PDB entry 7HP5 | X-ray diffraction, 2.00 A resolution | chains A and B

Chain A:
Protein: Serine protease subunit NS2B
Source organism: Zika virus
UniProt: Q32ZE1 (POLG_ZIKV); residues 46-89 here correspond to UniProt positions 1414-1457 (UniProt number = residue number + 1368)
Amino-acid sequence (46 residues; numbered 44 to 89; the number before each row is that of its first residue):
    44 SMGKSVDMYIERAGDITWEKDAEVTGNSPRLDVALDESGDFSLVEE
Not modelled in the structure: 44-49, 89
Construct notes: expression tag (44-45)

Chain B:
Protein: Serine protease NS3
Source organism: Zika virus
Notes: EC 3.4.21.91, 3.6.1.15, 3.6.4.13
UniProt: Q32ZE1 (POLG_ZIKV); residues 11-177 here correspond to UniProt positions 1509-1675 (UniProt number = residue number + 1498)
Amino-acid sequence (168 residues; each row starts with the number of its first residue):
    10 MKEVKKGETTDGVYRVMTRRLLGSTQVGVGVMQEGVFHTMWHVTKGAALR
    60 SGEGRLDPYWGDVKQDLVSYCGPWKLDAAWDGLSEVQLLAVPPGERAKNI
   110 QTLPGIFKTKDGDIGAVALDYPAGTSGSPILDKCGRVIGLYGNGVVIKNG
   160 SYVSAITQGKREEETPVE
Not modelled in the structure: 10-15, 172-177
Disulfides: Cys143 forms a disulfide with the same residue of a neighbouring copy of this chain
Construct notes: initiating methionine (10); conflict Lys107 (Arg1605 in Q32ZE1)
Residues lining bound ligands: A1BHA (4-methoxy-2-(piperazin-1-yl)-6-{[(pyrimidin-5-yl)oxy]methyl}pyrimidine): His51, Asp75, Asp129, Tyr130, Pro131, Ala132, Ser135, Gly151, Asn152, Gly153, Val154, Tyr161
Swiss-Prot annotation at these positions:
  - active site (Charge relay system): His51, Asp75, Ser135

Interface between chain A and chain B:
Residue-residue contacts - 89 pairs, chain A then chain B:
  Met51(A) - Met26(B)
  Met51(A) - Val52(B)
  Met51(A) - Thr53(B)
  Met51(A) - Leu58(B)
  Met51(A) - Arg59(B)  hydrogen bond (backbone-backbone)
  Tyr52(A) - Val25(B)
  Tyr52(A) - Met26(B)  hydrogen bond (backbone-backbone)
  Tyr52(A) - Arg28(B)
  Tyr52(A) - Ser33(B)  hydrogen bond
  Tyr52(A) - Arg59(B)
  Ile53(A) - Tyr23(B)  hydrophobic
  Ile53(A) - Arg24(B)
  Ile53(A) - Met41(B)  hydrophobic
  Ile53(A) - Phe46(B)  hydrophobic
  Ile53(A) - Arg59(B)  hydrogen bond (backbone-backbone)
  Ile53(A) - Ser60(B)
  Ile53(A) - Leu65(B)  hydrophobic
  Glu54(A) - Tyr23(B)
  Glu54(A) - Arg24(B)  hydrogen bond (backbone-backbone)
  Arg55(A) - Glu17(B)
  Arg55(A) - Thr19(B)
  Arg55(A) - Asp20(B)  hydrogen bond (side chain-backbone)
  Arg55(A) - Gly21(B)
  Arg55(A) - Val22(B)
  Arg55(A) - Tyr23(B)
  Ala56(A) - Val22(B)  hydrogen bond (backbone-backbone)
  Ala56(A) - Arg24(B)
  Ala56(A) - Val100(B)  hydrophobic
  Ala56(A) - Ala106(B)
  Gly57(A) - Gly21(B)
  Gly57(A) - Val22(B)  hydrogen bond (backbone-backbone)
  Asp58(A) - Leu98(B)
  Ile59(A) - Gly21(B)
  Ile59(A) - Val40(B)  hydrophobic
  Ile59(A) - Leu98(B)  hydrophobic
  Ile59(A) - Leu140(B)  hydrophobic
  Ile59(A) - Gly144(B)
  Ile59(A) - Val146(B)  hydrophobic
  Thr60(A) - Asn108(B)  hydrogen bond (backbone-side chain)
  Thr60(A) - Leu140(B)
  Trp61(A) - Glu94(B)
  Trp61(A) - Val95(B)
  Trp61(A) - Gln96(B)
  Trp61(A) - Gln110(B)
  Trp61(A) - Leu140(B)
  Trp61(A) - Asp141(B)
  Trp61(A) - Lys142(B)
  Glu62(A) - Gln96(B)  hydrogen bond (backbone-side chain)
  Glu62(A) - Asn108(B)
  Ala65(A) - Gln96(B)
  Ala65(A) - Asn108(B)
  Glu66(A) - Ile109(B)
  Glu66(A) - Gln110(B)  hydrogen bond (backbone-backbone)
  Val67(A) - Glu94(B)
  Val67(A) - Gln110(B)
  Thr68(A) - Ile109(B)
  Thr68(A) - Gln110(B)  hydrogen bond (backbone-backbone)
  Thr68(A) - Thr111(B)  hydrogen bond (backbone-side chain)
  Thr68(A) - Leu128(B)
  Gly69(A) - Thr111(B)
  Gly69(A) - Ala127(B)
  Asn70(A) - Leu112(B)
  Asn70(A) - Ala127(B)
  Ser71(A) - Leu112(B)  hydrogen bond (side chain-backbone)
  Ser71(A) - Gly114(B)
  Pro72(A) - Gly114(B)
  Pro72(A) - Ile115(B)  hydrogen bond (backbone-backbone)
  Arg73(A) - Ile115(B)
  Leu74(A) - Ile115(B)  hydrogen bond (backbone-backbone)
  Leu74(A) - Phe116(B)
  Leu74(A) - Lys117(B)  hydrogen bond (backbone-backbone)
  Leu74(A) - Ile156(B)  hydrophobic
  Asp75(A) - Lys117(B)
  Val76(A) - Phe116(B)  hydrophobic
  Val76(A) - Lys117(B)  hydrogen bond (backbone-backbone)
  Val76(A) - Thr118(B)
  Asp79(A) - Lys73(B)
  Ser81(A) - Val72(B)
  Gly82(A) - Val72(B)
  Gly82(A) - Lys73(B)
  Gly82(A) - Asn152(B)  hydrogen bond (backbone-side chain)
  Phe84(A) - Phe116(B)  hydrophobic
  Phe84(A) - Ile123(B)  hydrophobic
  Phe84(A) - Asn152(B)
  Phe84(A) - Gly153(B)
  Phe84(A) - Ala164(B)  hydrophobic
  Leu86(A) - Val154(B)  hydrophobic
  Leu86(A) - Val155(B)
  Leu86(A) - Ile156(B)  hydrophobic
Interface residues without a listed pair, chain A (33 interface residues in all): Asp50, Leu78, Glu80, Ser85
Interface residues without a listed pair, chain B (58 interface residues in all): Thr27, Val36, Ala57, Lys107, Pro113, Val162

Overview:
The interface between chain A and chain B involves 33 residues on one side and 58 on the other; the contacts
include 19 hydrogen bonds. Polar contacts include Tyr52(A)-Ser33(B), Arg55(A)-Asp20(B) and Thr60(A)-Asn108(B).
Ligands of chain B: compound A1BHA.
Here chain A is Serine protease subunit NS2B and chain B is Serine protease NS3, both from Zika virus. Entry
7HP5 (PanDDA analysis group deposition -- Crystal Structure of ZIKV NS2B-NS3 protease in complex with
ASAP-0014897-001) was determined by X-ray diffraction.
